Entry 6D78 (X-ray diffraction, 2.35 A resolution); this record covers chains D and E of the 5 polymer chains in the assembly.

Chain D:
Name: DMF5 alpha chain
From: Homo sapiens
UniProtKB: K7N5M3 (K7N5M3_HUMAN); residues 111-199 here correspond to UniProt positions 118-206 (UniProt number = residue number + 7)
Sequence (200 residues; row label = number of the first residue in the row; numbering starts at 0):
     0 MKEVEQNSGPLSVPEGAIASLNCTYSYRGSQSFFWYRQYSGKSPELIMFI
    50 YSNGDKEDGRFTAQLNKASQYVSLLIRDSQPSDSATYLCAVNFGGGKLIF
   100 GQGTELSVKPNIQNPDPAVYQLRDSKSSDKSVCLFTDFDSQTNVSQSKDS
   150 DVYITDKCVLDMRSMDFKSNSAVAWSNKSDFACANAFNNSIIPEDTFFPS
Not modelled in the structure: 0, 143-150, 185-190
Disulfide bonds: C22-C88, C132-C182

Chain E:
Name: DMF5 beta chain
From: Homo sapiens
UniProtKB: K7N5M4 (K7N5M4_HUMAN); residues 121-245 here correspond to UniProt positions 125-249 (UniProt number = residue number + 4)
Sequence (243 residues; row label = number of the first residue in the row):
     3 MIAGITQAPTSQILAAGRRMTLRCTQDMRHNAMYWYRQDLGLGLRLIHYS
    53 NTAGTTGKGEVPDGYSVSRANTDDFPLTLASAVPSQTSVYFCASSWSFGT
   103 EAFFGQGTRLTVVEDLNKVFPPEVAVFEPSEAEISHTQKATLVCLATGFY
   153 PDHVELSWWVNGKEVHSGVCTDPQPLKEQPALNDSRYALSSRLRVSATFW
   203 QDPRNHFRCQVQFYGLSENDEWTQDRAKPVTQIVSAEAWGRAD
Not modelled in the structure: 3-5
Disulfide bonds: C26-C94, C146-C211
Differences from the reference sequence: conflict D204 (Asn208 in K7N5M4)

How chain D and chain E interact:
Contacting residue pairs (107):
  K1(D) with L44(E), hydrogen bond (side chain-backbone); L46(E), hydrogen bond (side chain-backbone)
  S31(D) with G101(E), hydrogen bond (side chain-backbone)
  F33(D) with G101(E); T102(E); E103(E)
  Y35(D) with E103(E); A104(E), hydrogen bond (side chain-backbone); F106(E), hydrophobic
  Q37(D) with Q40(E), hydrogen bond; F93(E)
  K41(D) with F93(E)
  S42(D) with F93(E); G107(E), hydrogen bond (side chain-backbone); Q108(E), hydrogen bond (side chain-backbone)
  P43(D) with L46(E), hydrophobic; F93(E); F106(E)
  L45(D) with E103(E)
  N91(D) with G101(E)
  G94(D) with N53(E); F100(E); G101(E)
  G95(D) with Y36(E); L48(E); Y51(E); N53(E), hydrogen bond (backbone-side chain); F100(E)
  K96(D) with L48(E); K60(E), hydrogen bond (side chain-backbone); G61(E)
  L97(D) with Y38(E), hydrogen bond (backbone-side chain); L48(E); A104(E), hydrophobic
  I98(D) with E62(E)
  F99(D) with Y38(E); L46(E); F106(E), hydrophobic
  G100(D) with L44(E); G45(E); L46(E)
  Q101(D) with G43(E); L44(E); G45(E), hydrogen bond (backbone-backbone)
  D115(D) with H138(E), salt bridge
  Y119(D) with S132(E); A134(E); E135(E); H138(E); T139(E)
  Q120(D) with S132(E)
  L121(D) with F129(E); E130(E); T143(E); V145(E), hydrophobic
  R122(D) with F129(E); E130(E), hydrogen bond (backbone-backbone)
  D123(D) with A127(E); V128(E); F129(E); E130(E)
  K125(D) with R243(E); D245(E)
  K129(D) with F129(E)
  S130(D) with F129(E)
  V131(D) with F129(E), hydrophobic
  L133(D) with T143(E)
  T135(D) with R196(E)
  D136(D) with T139(E); R196(E), salt bridge
  Y152(D) with L178(E), hydrophobic; E180(E), hydrogen bond (side chain-backbone)
  T154(D) with D174(E); L178(E); S192(E); R194(E), hydrogen bond
  D155(D) with D174(E); R194(E), hydrogen bond (backbone-side chain)
  C157(D) with C172(E), disulfide; T173(E); R194(E), hydrogen bond
  V158(D) with C172(E)
  L159(D) with G170(E); V171(E); C172(E); R196(E)
  D160(D) with S169(E), hydrogen bond (backbone-side chain); G170(E), hydrogen bond (backbone-backbone)
  M161(D) with K141(E); S169(E); R196(E); V197(E); S198(E)
  R162(D) with S169(E), hydrogen bond (backbone-side chain)
  M164(D) with K141(E)
  F166(D) with K141(E); R196(E)
  S168(D) with R196(E), hydrogen bond
  S170(D) with R194(E), hydrogen bond
  A171(D) with R194(E)
  V172(D) with V145(E), hydrophobic; S192(E); R194(E)
  W174(D) with L147(E), hydrophobic; L178(E), hydrophobic; A190(E), hydrophobic
  P198(D) with A134(E), hydrophobic
Also at the interface, not in a pair above, chain D (55 interface residues in all): E2, F48, L87, S124, I153, S163, F196
Also at the interface, not in a pair above, chain E (56 interface residues in all): R47, G109, P131, K179, Q181
Disulfides between the chains: C157(D)-C172(E)

Summary:
The interface between chain D and chain E involves 55 residues on one side and 56 on the other, with 1
disulfide bond, 21 hydrogen bonds and 2 salt bridges. Polar pairs include D115(D)-H138(E), D136(D)-R196(E) and
K1(D)-L44(E).
Chain D is DMF5 alpha chain and chain E is DMF5 beta chain, both from Homo sapiens; the structure, The complex
between high-affinity TCR DMF5(alpha-D26Y,beta-L98W) and human Class I MHC HLA-A2 with the bound
MART-1(27-35)peptide, was determined by X-ray diffraction (same publication as 6DKP).
